2PW8 - chains L and H of the 3 polymer chains in the assembly; structure by X-ray diffraction, 1.84 A resolution.

Chain L:
Name: Thrombin light chain
Source organism: Homo sapiens
UniProt: P00734 (THRB_HUMAN); residues 1-14 here correspond to UniProt positions 336-349 (UniProt number = residue number + 335)
Sequence (27 residues; row label = number of the first residue in the row; a row labelled like 14A-14K holds insertion residues (14A, then the next letters in order)):
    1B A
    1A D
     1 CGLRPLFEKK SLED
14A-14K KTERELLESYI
Metal / ion sites: Ni2+: Asp1A, Lys9 (shared with His119(H) of chain H)
From the paper describing this entry:
  - Ni2+ coordination: Asp1A, Lys9
  - disease-associated variants - K9DEL: decreased stability (citing earlier work)

Chain H:
Name: Thrombin heavy chain
Source organism: Homo sapiens
UniProt: P00734 (THRB_HUMAN); the construct lacks a stretch of the UniProt sequence and is renumbered around it, so the offset changes along the chain: 16-36 = UniProt 364-384; 37-60 = UniProt 386-409; 61-77 = UniProt 419-435; 78-97 = UniProt 437-456; 7 more segments
Sequence (258 residues; row label = number of the first residue in the row; note: 3 numbers in that range are skipped by the numbering (no residue carries them; nothing is unmodelled there); a row labelled like 60A-60I holds insertion residues (60A, then the next letters in order)):
    16 IVEGSDAEIG MSPWQVMLFR K
   36A S
    37 PQELLCGASL ISDRWVLTAA HCLL
60A-60I YPPWDKNFT
    61 ENDLLVRIGK HSRTRYE
   77I R
    78 NIEKISMLEK IYIHPRYNWR
   97A E
    98 NLDRDIALMK LKKPVAFSDY IHPVCLPDRE TA
129A-129C ASL
   130 LQAGYKGRVT GWGNLKET
147A-147G WTANVGK
   150 GQPSVLQVVN LPIVERPVCK DSTRIRITDN MFCAG
  184A Y
   185 KP
186A-186D DEGK
   187 RGDACEGDSG GPFVMKSP
204A-204B FN
   205 NRWYQMGIVS WGE
   219 GCD
  221A R
   222 DGKYGFYTHV FRLKKWIQKV IDQFG
Unresolved in the structure: 147A-147G
Disulfide bonds: Cys42-Cys58, Cys168-Cys182, Cys191-Cys220
Metal / ion sites: Ni2+: His119 (shared with Asp1A(L), Lys9(L) of chain L); Na+: Arg221A, Lys224
Curated features (UniProtKB/Swiss-Prot):
  - region: Ala183 to Val200 (High affinity receptor-binding region which is also known as the TP508 peptide)
  - active site (Charge relay system): His57, Asp102, Ser195
  - glycosylation: Asn60G (N-linked (GlcNAc...) (complex) asparagine)
From the paper describing this entry:
  - conformationally variable residues (side-chain flip): Lys81
  - Na+ coordination: Arg221A, Lys224
  - Ni2+ coordination: His119

Interface between chain L and chain H:
Disulfides between the chains: Cys1(L)-Cys122(H)
Residue-residue contacts (60; chain L residue first):
  Cys1(L) - Pro120(H)
  Cys1(L) - Val121(H)
  Cys1(L) - Cys122(H)  disulfide
  Cys1(L) - Arg206(H)  hydrogen bond (backbone-side chain)
  Asp1A(L) - His119(H)  salt bridge
  Asp1A(L) - Arg206(H)
  Ala1B(L) - Arg206(H)  hydrogen bond (backbone-side chain)
  Gly2(L) - Pro120(H)  hydrogen bond (backbone-backbone)
  Gly2(L) - Cys122(H)
  Gly2(L) - Arg206(H)
  Gly2(L) - Trp207(H)  hydrogen bond (backbone-backbone)
  Leu3(L) - His119(H)  hydrogen bond (backbone-side chain)
  Leu3(L) - Asn205(H)
  Leu3(L) - Arg206(H)
  Arg4(L) - Gly25(H)
  Arg4(L) - Met26(H)  hydrogen bond (side chain-backbone)
  Arg4(L) - Pro28(H)
  Arg4(L) - Trp29(H)
  Arg4(L) - Arg137(H)
  Arg4(L) - Trp207(H)
  Pro5(L) - Ser115(H)
  Pro5(L) - Asp116(H)
  Pro5(L) - His119(H)
  Leu6(L) - Ile24(H)
  Leu6(L) - Gly25(H)
  Leu6(L) - Asp116(H)
  Phe7(L) - Glu23(H)
  Phe7(L) - Ile24(H)
  Phe7(L) - Gly25(H)
  Phe7(L) - Met26(H)  hydrophobic
  Glu8(L) - Lys202(H)  salt bridge
  Glu8(L) - Asn205(H)
  Glu8(L) - Trp207(H)  hydrogen bond
  Lys9(L) - His119(H)  hydrogen bond
  Asp14(L) - Glu23(H)
  Asp14(L) - Met26(H)
  Asp14(L) - Arg137(H)  salt bridge
  Asp14(L) - Trp207(H)
  Lys14A(L) - Glu23(H)  hydrogen bond (backbone-side chain)
  Thr14B(L) - Arg137(H)  hydrogen bond
  Thr14B(L) - Asn159(H)  hydrogen bond
  Glu14C(L) - Arg137(H)
  Glu14C(L) - Lys202(H)  salt bridge
  Glu14C(L) - Trp207(H)
  Glu14E(L) - Lys135(H)  salt bridge
  Glu14E(L) - Asn159(H)  hydrogen bond
  Glu14E(L) - Tyr184A(H)  hydrogen bond
  Leu14F(L) - Lys135(H)
  Leu14F(L) - Gly136(H)
  Leu14F(L) - Asn159(H)
  Leu14F(L) - Trp207(H)  hydrophobic
  Leu14G(L) - Lys202(H)
  Ser14I(L) - Gly133(H)
  Ser14I(L) - Tyr134(H)
  Ser14I(L) - Lys135(H)  hydrogen bond (side chain-backbone)
  Tyr14J(L) - Tyr134(H)  hydrogen bond (backbone-side chain)
  Tyr14J(L) - Lys135(H)
  Tyr14J(L) - Met201(H)
  Tyr14J(L) - Lys202(H)  hydrogen bond (side chain-backbone)
  Tyr14J(L) - Pro204(H)  hydrophobic
Interface residues without a listed pair, chain H (29 interface residues in all): Tyr117, Leu129C, Lys186D, Asn204B

In short:
The interface between chain L and chain H involves 20 residues on one side and 29 on the other; the contacts
include 1 disulfide bond, 16 hydrogen bonds and 5 salt bridges. Polar contacts include Asp1A(L)-His119(H),
Glu8(L)-Lys202(H) and Glu14E(L)-Lys135(H). The paper reports that K9DEL of chain L reduces stability; Ni2+
coordination by Asp1A(L), Lys9(L) and His119(H).
Chain L is Thrombin light chain and chain H is Thrombin heavy chain, both from Homo sapiens; the structure,
Crystal structure of sulfo-hirudin complexed to thrombin, was determined by X-ray diffraction.
